PDB entry 6QXS | X-ray diffraction, 2.88 A resolution | chains A and B

Chain A:
Name: Thymidylate synthase
Source organism: Enterococcus faecalis (strain ATCC 700802 / V583)
Notes: EC 2.1.1.45
Reference sequence: Q834R3 (TYSY_ENTFA); numbering as in UniProt (aligned over 1-315)
Amino-acid sequence (315 residues; numbered 1 to 315; the number before each row is that of its first residue):
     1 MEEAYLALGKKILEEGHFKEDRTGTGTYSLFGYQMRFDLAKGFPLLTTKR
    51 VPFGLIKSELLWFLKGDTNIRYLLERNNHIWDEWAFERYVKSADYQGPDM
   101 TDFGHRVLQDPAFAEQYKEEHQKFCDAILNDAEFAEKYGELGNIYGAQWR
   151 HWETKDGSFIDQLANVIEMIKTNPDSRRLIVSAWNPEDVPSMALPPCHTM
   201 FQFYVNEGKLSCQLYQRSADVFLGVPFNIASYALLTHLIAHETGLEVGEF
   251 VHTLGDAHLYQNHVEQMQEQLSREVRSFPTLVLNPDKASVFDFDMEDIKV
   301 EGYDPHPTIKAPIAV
Not modelled in the structure: 98-118, 314-315
Modified positions: Cys197 (s,S-(2-hydroxyethyl)thiocysteine; CME)
UniProt features mapped onto this chain:
  - active site: Cys197 (Nucleophile)
  - binding site (dUMP): Arg22, Arg177, Arg178, Arg217 to Asp220, Asn228, His258 to Tyr260
  - binding site ((6R)-5,10-methylene-5,6,7,8-tetrahydrofolate): Asp220, Ala314
From the paper describing this entry:
  - conformationally variable residues (loop rearrangement, order/disorder transition): Pro98 to Lys118, Ala183 to Thr199
  - higher-order assembly contacts with a neighbouring Thymidylate synthase: Ala183 to Thr199

Chain B:
Name: Thymidylate synthase
Source organism: Enterococcus faecalis
Notes: EC 2.1.1.45
Reference sequence: Q834R3 (TYSY_ENTFA); residue numbers follow UniProt; this construct covers 1-315
Amino-acid sequence (315 residues; numbered 1 to 315; the number before each row is that of its first residue):
     1 MEEAYLALGKKILEEGHFKEDRTGTGTYSLFGYQMRFDLAKGFPLLTTKR
    51 VPFGLIKSELLWFLKGDTNIRYLLERNNHIWDEWAFERYVKSADYQGPDM
   101 TDFGHRVLQDPAFAEQYKEEHQKFCDAILNDAEFAEKYGELGNIYGAQWR
   151 HWETKDGSFIDQLANVIEMIKTNPDSRRLIVSAWNPEDVPSMALPPCHTM
   201 FQFYVNEGKLSCQLYQRSADVFLGVPFNIASYALLTHLIAHETGLEVGEF
   251 VHTLGDAHLYQNHVEQMQEQLSREVRSFPTLVLNPDKASVFDFDMEDIKV
   301 EGYDPHPTIKAPIAV
Ligand contacts:
  - 6S-folinic acid (FFO; N-[4-({[(6S)-2-amino-5-formyl-4-oxo-3,4,5,6,7,8-hexahydropteridin-6-yl]methyl}amino)benzoyl]-L-glutamic acid): Pro52, Leu55, Ile80, Trp81, Trp84, Leu194, Asp220, Leu223, Gly224, Phe227, Asn228, Tyr260, Ile309, Ile313, Ala314
  - 5-fluoro-2'-deoxyuridine-5'-monophosphate (UFP): Arg22, Trp81, Tyr145, Leu194, Pro195, Cys197, His198, Gln216, Arg217, Ser218, Ala219, Asp220, Gly224, Asn228, His258, Tyr260
UniProt features mapped onto this chain:
  - active site: Cys197 (Nucleophile)
  - binding site (dUMP): Arg22, Arg177, Arg178, Arg217 to Asp220, Asn228, His258 to Tyr260
  - binding site ((6R)-5,10-methylene-5,6,7,8-tetrahydrofolate): Asp220, Ala314
From the paper describing this entry:
  - higher-order assembly contacts with a neighbouring Thymidylate synthase: Arg177, Arg178
  - binding site for 5-fluoro-2'-deoxyuridine-5'-monophosphate: Tyr145, Cys197
  - binding site for 6S-folinic acid: Trp84
  - specificity-determining residues: Trp84 (by similarity / conservation)
  - conformationally variable residues (side-chain flip): Gln148, His198
  - contacts within the chain: Asn143-Gln148 (hydrogen bond), Gln148-Asn185 (hydrogen bond), Gln148-Asp188 (hydrogen bond)
  - catalytic residues: Cys197

How chain A and chain B interact:
Pairs across the interface - 100 pairs, chain A then chain B:
  His17(A) with Tyr204(B); Asn206(B), hydrogen bond
  Lys19(A) with Asp175(B), salt bridge; Tyr204(B); Val205(B), hydrogen bond (side chain-backbone)
  Arg22(A) with Asn173(B), hydrogen bond
  Ser29(A) with Tyr204(B), hydrogen bond
  Phe31(A) with Arg36(B), hydrogen bond (backbone-side chain); Gln202(B); Tyr204(B), hydrophobic; Ser211(B); Cys212(B); Gln213(B); Val251(B)
  Gly32(A) with Gln34(B); Arg36(B), hydrogen bond (backbone-side chain); Gln213(B)
  Tyr33(A) with Gln34(B)
  Gln34(A) with Gly32(B); Tyr33(B), hydrogen bond (side chain-backbone); Gln34(B), hydrogen bond (backbone-side chain); Thr253(B)
  Arg36(A) with Phe31(B), hydrogen bond (side chain-backbone); Gly32(B), hydrogen bond (side chain-backbone)
  Trp152(A) with Pro186(B)
  Glu153(A) with Lys155(B)
  Thr154(A) with Lys155(B); Glu187(B)
  Lys155(A) with Thr154(B); Lys155(B); Glu187(B), salt bridge
  Ile160(A) with Pro186(B); Glu187(B)
  Gln162(A) with Pro186(B)
  Asp175(A) with Lys19(B), salt bridge; Glu20(B)
  Arg177(A) with Asp21(B), salt bridge; Thr27(B); Arg217(B), hydrogen bond (backbone-side chain); Ser218(B); Asp256(B); His258(B), hydrogen bond; Tyr260(B), hydrogen bond
  Arg178(A) with Arg22(B); Leu194(B); Pro195(B); Arg217(B)
  Ile180(A) with Trp184(B), hydrophobic
  Ser182(A) with Trp184(B)
  Trp184(A) with Ile180(B); Ser182(B); Met200(B), hydrophobic
  Asn185(A) with Trp152(B), hydrogen bond; Lys155(B)
  Pro186(A) with Trp152(B); Gln162(B)
  Glu187(A) with Thr154(B); Lys155(B), salt bridge; Asp156(B)
  Pro195(A) with Arg178(B)
  Thr199(A) with Met200(B)
  Met200(A) with Trp184(B), hydrophobic; Thr199(B); Met200(B), hydrophobic
  Gln202(A) with Phe31(B); Tyr215(B), hydrogen bond; Arg217(B), hydrogen bond (side chain-backbone); Gly255(B)
  Tyr204(A) with His17(B); Lys19(B); Ser29(B), hydrogen bond; Phe31(B), hydrophobic; Asp256(B)
  Val205(A) with Lys19(B)
  Asn206(A) with His17(B); Phe18(B)
  Ser211(A) with Phe31(B)
  Cys212(A) with Phe31(B)
  Gln213(A) with Phe31(B); Tyr215(B), hydrogen bond; Thr253(B); Leu254(B); Gly255(B)
  Tyr215(A) with Gln202(B), hydrogen bond; Gln213(B), hydrogen bond
  Arg217(A) with Arg177(B), hydrogen bond (side chain-backbone); Arg178(B); Ile180(B); Gln202(B), hydrogen bond (backbone-side chain)
  Ser218(A) with Arg177(B), hydrogen bond
  Thr253(A) with Gln34(B); Gln213(B); Thr253(B)
  Leu254(A) with Gln213(B), hydrogen bond (backbone-side chain)
  Gly255(A) with Gln202(B); Gln213(B)
  Asp256(A) with Arg177(B); Tyr204(B)
  His258(A) with Arg177(B), hydrogen bond
  Tyr260(A) with Arg177(B)
Interface residues without a listed pair, chain A (49 interface residues in all): Pro174, Ser176, Asp188, Ala193, Phe203, Val251
Interface residues without a listed pair, chain B (53 interface residues in all): Thr23, Leu30, Glu153, Ile160, Phe203

Summary:
49 residues of chain A and 53 residues of chain B are in contact, with 25 hydrogen bonds and 5 salt bridges.
Among the polar pairs are Lys19(A)-Asp175(B), Lys155(A)-Glu187(B) and Asp175(A)-Lys19(B). Ligands of chain B:
5-fluoro-2'-deoxyuridine-5'-monophosphate and 6S-folinic acid. From the paper: the catalytic residue
Cys197(B); a binding site for 5-fluoro-2'-deoxyuridine-5'-monophosphate at Tyr145(B) and Cys197(B).
Here chain A is Thymidylate synthase (Enterococcus faecalis (strain ATCC 700802 / V583)) and chain B is
Thymidylate synthase (Enterococcus faecalis). Entry 6QXS (Crystal structure of Enteroccocus faecalis
thymidylate synthase (EfTS) in complex with FdUMP) was determined by X-ray diffraction together with 6QXG,
6QXH and 6QYA from the same study.
